7CZ5 - chains B and N of the 6 polymer chains in the assembly; structure by electron microscopy, 2.60 A resolution.

== Chain B ==
Molecule: Guanine nucleotide-binding protein G(I)/G(S)/G(T) subunit beta-1
From: Rattus norvegicus
UniProtKB: P54311 (GBB1_RAT); residues 2-340 here = UniProt positions 2-340
Sequence (400 residues; row label = number of the first residue in the row; numbers below 1 keep their minus sign (Met-33 is residue -33)):
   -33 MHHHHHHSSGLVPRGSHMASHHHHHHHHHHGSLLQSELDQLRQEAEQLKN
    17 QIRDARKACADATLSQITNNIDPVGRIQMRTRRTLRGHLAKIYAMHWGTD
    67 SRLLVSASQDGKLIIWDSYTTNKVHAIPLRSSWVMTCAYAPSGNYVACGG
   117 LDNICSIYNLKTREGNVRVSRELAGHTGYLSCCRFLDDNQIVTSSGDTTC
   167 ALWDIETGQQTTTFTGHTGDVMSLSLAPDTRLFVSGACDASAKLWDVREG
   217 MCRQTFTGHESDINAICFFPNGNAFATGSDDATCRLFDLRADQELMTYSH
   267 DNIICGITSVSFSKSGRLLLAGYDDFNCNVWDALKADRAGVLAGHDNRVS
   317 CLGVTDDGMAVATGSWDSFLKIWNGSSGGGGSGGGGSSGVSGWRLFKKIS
Not modelled in the structure: -33 to 2, 341-366
Construct notes: initiating methionine (-33); expression tag (-32 to 1, 341-366)
UniProt features mapped onto this chain:
  - modified residue: Ser2 (N-acetylserine), His266 (Phosphohistidine)

== Chain N ==
Molecule: Nanobody35
From: synthetic construct
Notes: antibody fragment or engineered binder
Sequence (126 residues; row label = number of the first residue in the row):
     1 QVQLQESGGGLVQPGGSLRLSCAASGFTFSNYKMNWVRQAPGKGLEWVSD
    51 ISQSGASISYTGSVKGRFTISRDNAKNTLYLQMNSLKPEDTAVYYCARCP
   101 APFTRDCFDVTSTTYAYRGQGTQVTV

== Chain B / chain N interface ==
Residue-residue contacts (17; chain B residue first):
  Arg8(B) - Gln120(N)
  Lys15(B) - Gln3(N)
  Cys204(B) - Tyr117(N)  hydrogen bond (backbone-side chain)
  Asp205(B) - Ala116(N)
  Ala206(B) - Tyr117(N)
  Glu226(B) - Val2(N)
  Glu226(B) - Gly26(N)
  Glu226(B) - Phe27(N)
  Glu226(B) - Thr28(N)
  Glu226(B) - Tyr32(N)
  Glu226(B) - Arg98(N)  hydrogen bond (backbone-side chain)
  Ser227(B) - Pro100(N)  hydrogen bond (side chain-backbone)
  Ser227(B) - Ala101(N)
  Ser227(B) - Tyr117(N)
  Asp228(B) - Tyr117(N)  hydrogen bond
  Asp246(B) - Pro102(N)
  Ile270(B) - Phe103(N)  hydrophobic
Also at the interface, not in a pair above, chain B (14 interface residues in all): Thr184, Thr223, His225, Asp247
Also at the interface, not in a pair above, chain N (16 interface residues in all): Gln1, Thr114

== In short ==
The interface between chain B and chain N involves 14 residues on one side and 16 on the other, with 4
hydrogen bonds. Among the polar pairs are Cys204(B)-Tyr117(N), Glu226(B)-Arg98(N) and Ser227(B)-Pro100(N).
Here chain B is Guanine nucleotide-binding protein G(I)/G(S)/G(T) subunit beta-1 (Rattus norvegicus) and chain
N is Nanobody35 (synthetic construct). Entry 7CZ5 (Cryo-EM structure of the human growth hormone-releasing
hormone receptor-Gs protein complex) was determined by electron microscopy.
